6EW0 - chains E and F of the 12 polymer chains in the assembly; structure by electron microscopy, 3.80 A resolution.

Chain E:
Protein: Tubulin alpha-1B chain
From: Sus scrofa
Reference sequence: Q2XVP4 (TBA1B_PIG); numbering as in UniProt (aligned over 1-451)
Chain sequence (451 residues; each row starts with the number of its first residue):
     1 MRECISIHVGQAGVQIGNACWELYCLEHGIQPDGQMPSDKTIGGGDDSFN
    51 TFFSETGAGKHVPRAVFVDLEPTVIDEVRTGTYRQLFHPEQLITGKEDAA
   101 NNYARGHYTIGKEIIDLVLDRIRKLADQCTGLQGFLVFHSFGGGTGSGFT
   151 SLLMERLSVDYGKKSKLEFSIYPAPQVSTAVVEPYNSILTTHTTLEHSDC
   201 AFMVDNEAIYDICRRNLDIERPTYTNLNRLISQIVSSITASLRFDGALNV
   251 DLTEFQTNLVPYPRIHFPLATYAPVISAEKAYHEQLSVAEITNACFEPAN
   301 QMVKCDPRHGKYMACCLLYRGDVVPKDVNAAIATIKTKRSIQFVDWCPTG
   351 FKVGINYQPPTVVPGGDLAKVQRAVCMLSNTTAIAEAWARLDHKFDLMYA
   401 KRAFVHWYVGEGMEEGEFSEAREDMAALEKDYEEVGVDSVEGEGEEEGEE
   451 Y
Not modelled in the structure: 38-46, 442-451
Small-molecule neighbours: GTP (guanosine-5'-triphosphate): Gly10, Gln11, Ala12, Gln15, Ile16, Asp69, Glu71, Asp98, Ala99, Ala100, Asn101, Ser140, Gly143, Gly144, Thr145, Gly146, Ile171, Thr179, Glu183, Asn206, Tyr224, Asn228, Ile231
UniProt features mapped onto this chain:
  - motif: Met1 to Cys4 (MREC motif)
  - active site: Glu254
  - binding site (GTP): Gly10, Gln11, Ala12, Gln15, Glu71, Ala99, Ser140, Gly143, Gly144, Thr145, Gly146, Thr179, Glu183, Asn206, Tyr224, Asn228, Leu252
  - binding site (Mg(2+)): Glu71
  - site: Tyr451 (Involved in polymerization)
  - modified residue: Lys40 (N6,N6,N6-trimethyllysine), Ser48 (Phosphoserine), Ser232 (Phosphoserine), Tyr282 (3'-nitrotyrosine), Arg339 (Omega-N-methylarginine), Ser439 (Phosphoserine), Glu443 (5-glutamyl polyglutamate), Glu445 (5-glutamyl polyglutamate), Tyr451 (3'-nitrotyrosine)
  - cross-link (Glycyl lysine isopeptide (Lys-Gly)): Lys326 (interchain with G-Cter in ubiquitin), Lys370 (interchain with G-Cter in ubiquitin)

Chain F:
Protein: Tubulin beta chain
From: Sus scrofa
Reference sequence: P02554 (TBB_PIG); residue numbers follow UniProt; this construct covers 1-445
Chain sequence (445 residues; row label = number of the first residue in the row):
     1 MREIVHIQAGQCGNQIGAKFWEVISDEHGIDPTGSYHGDSDLQLERINVY
    51 YNEAAGNKYVPRAILVDLEPGTMDSVRSGPFGQIFRPDNFVFGQSGAGNN
   101 WAKGHYTEGAELVDSVLDVVRKESESCDCLQGFQLTHSLGGGTGSGMGTL
   151 LISKIREEYPDRIMNTFSVVPSPKVSDTVVEPYNATLSVHQLVENTDETY
   201 CIDNEALYDICFRTLKLTTPTYGDLNHLVSATMSGVTTCLRFPGQLNADL
   251 RKLAVNMVPFPRLHFFMPGFAPLTSRGSQQYRALTVPELTQQMFDAKNMM
   301 AACDPRHGRYLTVAAVFRGRMSMKEVDEQMLNVQNKNSSYFVEWIPNNVK
   351 TAVCDIPPRGLKMSATFIGNSTAIQELFKRISEQFTAMFRRKAFLHWYTG
   401 EGMDEMEFTEAESNMNDLVSEYQQYQDATADEQGEFEEEGEEDEA
Not modelled in the structure: 430-445
Small-molecule neighbours:
  - GDP (guanosine-5'-diphosphate): Gly10, Gln11, Cys12, Gln15, Ala97, Ser138, Gly141, Gly142, Thr143, Gly144, Asp177, Thr178, Asn204, Tyr222, Asn226
  - GTP (guanosine-5'-triphosphate): Gln245, Leu246, Lys252
  - taxol (TA1): Glu22, Val23, Asp26, Glu27, Leu215, Leu217, Asp224, His227, Leu228, Ala231, Ser234, Phe270, Pro272, Leu273, Thr274, Ser275, Arg276, Gln279, Arg318, Pro358, Arg359, Gly360, Leu361
UniProt features mapped onto this chain:
  - motif: Met1 to Ile4 (MREI motif)
  - binding site (GTP): Gln11, Glu69, Ser138, Gly142, Thr143, Gly144, Asn204, Asn226
  - binding site (Mg(2+)): Glu69
  - modified residue: Ser40 (Phosphoserine), Lys58 (N6-acetyllysine), Ser172 (Phosphoserine), Thr285 (Phosphothreonine), Thr290 (Phosphothreonine), Arg318 (Omega-N-methylarginine), Glu438 (5-glutamyl polyglutamate)
  - cross-link (Glycyl lysine isopeptide (Lys-Gly)): Lys58 (interchain with G-Cter in ubiquitin), Lys324 (interchain with G-Cter in ubiquitin)

Interface between chain E and chain F:
Pairs across the interface - 62 pairs, chain E then chain F:
  Met1(E) - Pro70(F)  hydrophobic
  Met1(E) - Gln94(F)
  Arg2(E) - Glu69(F)
  Arg2(E) - Gly71(F)
  Gly131(E) - Gln94(F)
  Asp245(E) - Ser75(F)
  Ala247(E) - Gln15(F)
  Leu248(E) - Asp177(F)
  Asn249(E) - Gln11(F)
  Asp251(E) - Glu69(F)
  Thr253(E) - Gly98(F)
  Glu254(E) - Gly98(F)
  Glu254(E) - Asn99(F)
  Gln256(E) - Trp397(F)  hydrogen bond (backbone-side chain)
  Thr257(E) - Gly98(F)  hydrogen bond (side chain-backbone)
  Thr257(E) - Asn99(F)
  Thr257(E) - Phe394(F)
  Asn258(E) - Asn99(F)
  Asn258(E) - Val179(F)
  Asn258(E) - Phe394(F)
  Val260(E) - Phe394(F)
  Val260(E) - His396(F)
  Val260(E) - Trp397(F)
  Pro261(E) - Ala393(F)
  Pro261(E) - Phe394(F)  hydrogen bond (backbone-backbone)
  Pro261(E) - His396(F)
  Tyr262(E) - Arg391(F)  hydrogen bond (side chain-backbone)
  Tyr262(E) - Ala393(F)
  Tyr262(E) - His396(F)
  Pro263(E) - His396(F)
  Val324(E) - Thr219(F)
  Val324(E) - Pro220(F)
  Pro325(E) - Tyr208(F)
  Pro325(E) - Pro220(F)
  Pro325(E) - Tyr222(F)  hydrophobic
  Lys326(E) - Tyr208(F)
  Lys326(E) - Pro220(F)
  Asn329(E) - Val175(F)
  Asn329(E) - Glu205(F)  hydrogen bond
  Asn329(E) - Tyr208(F)
  Ile332(E) - Val175(F)  hydrophobic
  Lys336(E) - Lys174(F)  hydrogen bond (side chain-backbone)
  Trp346(E) - Ala387(F)
  Trp346(E) - Met388(F)
  Trp346(E) - Arg391(F)
  Trp346(E) - Ala393(F)  hydrophobic
  Trp346(E) - Phe394(F)  hydrophobic
  Pro348(E) - Gln384(F)
  Pro348(E) - Met388(F)
  Thr349(E) - Ser176(F)
  Thr349(E) - Val179(F)  hydrogen bond (side chain-backbone)
  Thr349(E) - Gln384(F)
  Phe351(E) - Ser176(F)
  Phe351(E) - Asp177(F)
  Phe351(E) - Val179(F)
  Lys352(E) - Asn99(F)
  Lys352(E) - Asp177(F)
  Val353(E) - Asp177(F)  hydrogen bond (backbone-side chain)
  Glu434(E) - Arg391(F)  hydrogen bond (backbone-side chain)
  Val437(E) - Arg391(F)
  Asp438(E) - Arg391(F)
  Val440(E) - Arg390(F)
Other interface residues (no listed pair), chain E (40 interface residues in all): Thr130, Lys163, Gly246, Leu259, Gly350, Val435, Ser439
Other interface residues (no listed pair), chain F (37 interface residues in all): Thr178, Val180, Glu181, Pro182, Phe212, Thr221, Lys392, Leu395, Glu401

In short:
40 residues of chain E and 37 residues of chain F are in contact; the contacts include 9 hydrogen bonds. Among
the polar pairs are Gln256(E)-Trp397(F), Thr257(E)-Gly98(F) and Tyr262(E)-Arg391(F). Bound to chain E: GTP.
Bound to chain F: GDP, taxol and GTP.
Chain E is Tubulin alpha-1B chain and chain F is Tubulin beta chain, both from Sus scrofa; the structure,
Cryo-EM structure of GDP-microtubule co-polymerised with doublecortin and supplemented with Taxol, was
determined by electron microscopy (same publication as 6EVX, 6EVW, 6EVY and 6EVZ).
